PDB entry 5UWW | X-ray diffraction, 2.15 A resolution | chains C and D of the 4 polymer chains in the assembly

== Chain C ==
Protein: Exportin-1
Source organism: Saccharomyces cerevisiae
Reference sequence: P30822 (XPO1_YEAST); numbering as in UniProt; present here: 1-376, 414-1058
Sequence (1024 residues; numbered -2 to 1058; 37 numbers in that range are skipped by the numbering (no residue carries them; nothing is unmodelled there); the number before each row is that of its first residue; numbers below 1 keep their minus sign (Gly-2 is residue -2)):
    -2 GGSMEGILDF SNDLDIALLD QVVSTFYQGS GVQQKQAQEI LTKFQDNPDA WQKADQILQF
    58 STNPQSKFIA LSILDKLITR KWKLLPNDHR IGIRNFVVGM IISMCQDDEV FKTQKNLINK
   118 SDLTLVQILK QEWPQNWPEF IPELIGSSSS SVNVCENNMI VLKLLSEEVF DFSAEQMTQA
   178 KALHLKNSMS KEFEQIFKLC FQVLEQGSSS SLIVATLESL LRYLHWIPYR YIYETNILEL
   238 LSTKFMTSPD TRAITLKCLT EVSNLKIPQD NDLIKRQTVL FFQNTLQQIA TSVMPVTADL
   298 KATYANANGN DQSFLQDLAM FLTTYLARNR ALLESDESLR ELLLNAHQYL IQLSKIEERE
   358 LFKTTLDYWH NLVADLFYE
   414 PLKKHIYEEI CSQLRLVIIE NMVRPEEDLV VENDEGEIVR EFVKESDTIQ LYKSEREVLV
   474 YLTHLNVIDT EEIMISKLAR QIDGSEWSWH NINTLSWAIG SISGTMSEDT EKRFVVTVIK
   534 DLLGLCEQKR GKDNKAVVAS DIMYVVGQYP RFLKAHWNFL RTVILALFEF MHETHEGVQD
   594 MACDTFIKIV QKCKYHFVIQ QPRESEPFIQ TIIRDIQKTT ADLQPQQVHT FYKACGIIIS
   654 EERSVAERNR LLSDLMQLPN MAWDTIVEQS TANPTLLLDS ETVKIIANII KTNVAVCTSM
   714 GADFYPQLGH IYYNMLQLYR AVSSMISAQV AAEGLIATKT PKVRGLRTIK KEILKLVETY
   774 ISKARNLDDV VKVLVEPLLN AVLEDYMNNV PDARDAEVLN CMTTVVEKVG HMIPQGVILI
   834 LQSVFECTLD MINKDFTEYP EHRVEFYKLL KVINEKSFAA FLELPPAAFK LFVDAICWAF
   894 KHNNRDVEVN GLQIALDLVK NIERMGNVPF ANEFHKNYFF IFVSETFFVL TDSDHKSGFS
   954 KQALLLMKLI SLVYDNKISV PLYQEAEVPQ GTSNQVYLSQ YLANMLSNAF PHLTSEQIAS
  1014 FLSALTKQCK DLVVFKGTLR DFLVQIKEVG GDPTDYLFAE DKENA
Not modelled in the structure: -2 to -1, 445-455, 1053-1058
Construct notes: expression tag (-2 to 0); conflict Asp441 (Val in P30822), Gly537 (Asp in P30822), Cys539 (Thr in P30822), Glu540 (Val in P30822), Gln541 (Lys in P30822), Ala579 (Lys in P30822), Cys1022 (Tyr in P30822)

== Chain D ==
Protein: Deformed epidermal autoregulatory factor 1 homolog
Source organism: Homo sapiens
Sequence (21 residues; each row starts with the number of its first residue):
   449 GGSSWLYLEE MVNSLLNTAQ Q
Not modelled in the structure: 449-453, 465-469

== How chain C and chain D interact ==
Pairs across the interface (16):
  Val529(C) - Leu463(D)
  Ile532(C) - Leu463(D)  hydrophobic
  Lys533(C) - Leu463(D)
  Lys533(C) - Leu464(D)
  Leu536(C) - Val460(D)  hydrophobic
  Met556(C) - Met459(D)  hydrophobic
  Asn571(C) - Ser462(D)  hydrogen bond
  Phe572(C) - Ser462(D)
  Phe572(C) - Leu463(D)  hydrophobic
  Thr575(C) - Glu458(D)
  Thr575(C) - Met459(D)
  Thr575(C) - Ser462(D)
  Val576(C) - Met459(D)  hydrophobic
  Glu582(C) - Tyr455(D)
  Phe583(C) - Leu454(D)  hydrophobic
  Phe583(C) - Leu456(D)  hydrophobic
Also at the interface, not in a pair above, chain C (14 interface residues in all): Cys539, Phe565, Ala579

== Summary ==
14 residues of chain C and 9 residues of chain D are in contact, with 1 hydrogen bond. The hydrogen-bonded
pair is Asn571(C)-Ser462(D).
Chain C is Exportin-1 (Saccharomyces cerevisiae) and chain D is Deformed epidermal autoregulatory factor 1
homolog (Homo sapiens); the structure, Crystal Structure of DEAF1 Peptide in complex with CRM1 K579A
mutant-Ran-RanBP1, was determined by X-ray diffraction, deposited together with 5UWH, 5UWI, 5UWJ, 5UWO, 5UWP,
5UWQ and 4 further entries.
